Entry 6A69 (electron microscopy, 4.11 A resolution (low resolution: residue-level contacts below are approximate; hydrogen-bond / salt-bridge calls are withheld)); this record covers chains A and B.

# Chain A
Molecule: Plasma membrane calcium-transporting ATPase 1
Organism: Homo sapiens
Notes: EC 3.6.3.8
UniProtKB: P20020 (AT2B1_HUMAN); residues 1-1258 here = UniProt positions 1-1258
Amino-acid sequence (1274 residues; row label = number of the first residue in the row):
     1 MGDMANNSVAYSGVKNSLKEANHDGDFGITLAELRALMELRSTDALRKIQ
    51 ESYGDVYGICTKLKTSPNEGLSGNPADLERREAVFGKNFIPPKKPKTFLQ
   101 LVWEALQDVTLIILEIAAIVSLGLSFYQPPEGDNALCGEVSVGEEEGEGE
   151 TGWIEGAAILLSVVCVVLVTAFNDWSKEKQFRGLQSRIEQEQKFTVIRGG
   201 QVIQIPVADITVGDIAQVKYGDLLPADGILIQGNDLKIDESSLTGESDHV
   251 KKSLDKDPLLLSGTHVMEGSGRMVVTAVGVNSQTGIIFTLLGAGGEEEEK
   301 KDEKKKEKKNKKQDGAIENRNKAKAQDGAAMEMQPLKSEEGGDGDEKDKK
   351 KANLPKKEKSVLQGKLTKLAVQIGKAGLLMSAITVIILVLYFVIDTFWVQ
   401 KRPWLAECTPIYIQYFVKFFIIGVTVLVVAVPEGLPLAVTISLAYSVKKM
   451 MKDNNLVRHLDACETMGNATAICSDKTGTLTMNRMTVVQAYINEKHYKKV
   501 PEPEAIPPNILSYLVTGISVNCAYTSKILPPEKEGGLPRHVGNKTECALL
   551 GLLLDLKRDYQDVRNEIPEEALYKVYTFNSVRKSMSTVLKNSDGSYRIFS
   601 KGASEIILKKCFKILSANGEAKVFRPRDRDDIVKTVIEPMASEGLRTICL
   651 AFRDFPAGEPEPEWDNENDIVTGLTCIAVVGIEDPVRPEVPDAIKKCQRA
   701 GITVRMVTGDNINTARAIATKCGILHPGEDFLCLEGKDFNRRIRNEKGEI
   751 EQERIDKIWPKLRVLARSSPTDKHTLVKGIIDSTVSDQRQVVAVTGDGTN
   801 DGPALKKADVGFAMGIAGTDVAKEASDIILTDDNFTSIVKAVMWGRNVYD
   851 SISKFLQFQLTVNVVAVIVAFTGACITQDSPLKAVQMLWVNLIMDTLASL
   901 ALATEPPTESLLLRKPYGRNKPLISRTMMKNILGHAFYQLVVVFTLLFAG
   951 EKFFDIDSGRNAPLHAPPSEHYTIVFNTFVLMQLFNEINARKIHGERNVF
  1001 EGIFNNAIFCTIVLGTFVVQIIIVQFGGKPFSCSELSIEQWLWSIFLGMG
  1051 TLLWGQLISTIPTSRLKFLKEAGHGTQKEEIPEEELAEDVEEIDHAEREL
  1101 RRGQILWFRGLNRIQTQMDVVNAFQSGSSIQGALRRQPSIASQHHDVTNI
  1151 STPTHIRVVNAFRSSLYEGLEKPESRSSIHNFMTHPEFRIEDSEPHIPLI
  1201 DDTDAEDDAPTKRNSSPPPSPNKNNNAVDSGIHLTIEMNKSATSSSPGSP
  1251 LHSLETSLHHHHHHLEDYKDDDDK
Not modelled in the structure: 1, 38-66, 130-149, 291-359, 501-506, 569-572, 591-595, 655-672, 1064-1274
Sequence notes: expression tag (1259-1274)
UniProt features mapped onto this chain:
  - region: Leu1100 to Gln1117 (Calmodulin-binding subdomain A)
  - active site: Asp475 (4-aspartylphosphate intermediate)
  - binding site (Mg(2+)): Asp475, Thr477, Asp797
  - modified residue: Gly2 (N-acetylglycine), Ser8 (Phosphoserine), Ser17 (Phosphoserine), Ser338 (Phosphoserine), Thr1116 (Phosphothreonine), Ser1178 (Phosphoserine)
  - natural variant: Asp239 (D239G: In MRD66), Thr264 (T264I: In MRD66), Thr425 (T425K: In MRD66), His459 (H459R: In MRD66), Ile598 (I598T: Found in a patient with developmental delay; uncertain significance), Arg763 (R763P: In MRD66), Gly779 (G779S: No effect on calcium ion export across plasma membrane), Arg789 (R789C: In MRD66), Glu824 (E824K: In MRD66), Gln857 (Q857R: In MRD66), Arg991 (R991Q: In MRD66)
From the paper describing this entry:
  - specificity-determining residues: Glu104, Asp108, Asp174, Glu178
  - conformationally variable residues (helix shift): Thr110, Ala370
  - contacts within the chain: Leu114-Val424

# Chain B
Molecule: Neuroplastin
Organism: Homo sapiens
UniProtKB: Q9Y639 (NPTN_HUMAN), isoform Q9Y639-1; residue numbers follow UniProt; this construct covers 1-282
Amino-acid sequence (282 residues; row label = number of the first residue in the row):
     1 MSGSSLPSALALSLLLVSGSLLPGPGAAQNEPRIVTSEEVIIRDSPVLPV
    51 TLQCNLTSSSHTLTYSYWTKNGVELSATRKNASNMEYRINKPRAEDSGEY
   101 HCVYHFVSAPKANATIEVKAAPDITGHKRSENKNEGQDATMYCKSVGYPH
   151 PDWIWRKKENGMPMDIVNTSGRFFIINKENYTELNIVNLQITEDPGEYEC
   201 NATNAIGSASVVTVLRVRSHLAPLWPFLGILAEIIILVVIIVVYEKRKRP
   251 DEVPDDDEPAGPMKTNSTNNHKDKNLRQRNTN
Not modelled in the structure: 1-119, 247-282
Disulfides: Cys143-Cys200
Covalent attachments: N-acetylglucosamine (NAG) linked to Asn168
From the paper describing this entry:
  - post-translational modification sites: Asn168

# Chain A / chain B interface
Pairs across the interface (25; chain A residue first):
  Asp955(A) with Asn132(B); Arg216(B); Arg218(B)
  Ile956(A) with Ser130(B); Asn132(B)
  Asp957(A) with Arg129(B)
  Arg997(A) with Tyr244(B)
  Asn998(A) with Ile241(B)
  Glu1039(A) with Pro223(B); Pro226(B)
  Gln1040(A) with Arg218(B)
  Leu1042(A) with Pro226(B); Phe227(B); Ile230(B)
  Trp1043(A) with Pro226(B)
  Phe1046(A) with Gly229(B); Ile230(B); Glu233(B)
  Met1049(A) with Glu233(B); Ile234(B)
  Gly1050(A) with Glu233(B)
  Leu1052(A) with Leu237(B)
  Leu1053(A) with Glu233(B); Leu237(B)
  Gln1056(A) with Ile240(B)
Other interface residues (no listed pair), chain A (19 interface residues in all): Phe954, Glu996, Val999, Ile1045
Other interface residues (no listed pair), chain B (17 interface residues in all): Ile236

# Overview
The interface between chain A and chain B involves 19 residues on one side and 17 on the other. Covalently
linked N-acetylglucosamine: at Asn168(B). From UniProt: active-site residue Asp475(A) and 3 Mg2+-binding
residues on chain A. The paper reports specificity determinants Glu104(A), Asp108(A) and Asp174(A) among
others; a modification site at Asn168(B).
Here chain A is Plasma membrane calcium-transporting ATPase 1 and chain B is Neuroplastin, both from Homo
sapiens. Entry 6A69 (Cryo-EM structure of a P-type ATPase) was determined by electron microscopy.
